PDB entry 8JYE | X-ray diffraction, 2.18 A resolution | chains A and B of the 4 polymer chains in the assembly

# Chain A (and B)
Name: Butyrophilin subfamily 2 member A1
From: Homo sapiens
Notes: chain B of this document is another copy of the same molecule, construct and numbering; everything in this record applies to it too
UniProtKB: Q7KYR7 (BT2A1_HUMAN); numbering as in UniProt (aligned over 316-527)
Chain sequence (218 residues; each row starts with the number of its first residue):
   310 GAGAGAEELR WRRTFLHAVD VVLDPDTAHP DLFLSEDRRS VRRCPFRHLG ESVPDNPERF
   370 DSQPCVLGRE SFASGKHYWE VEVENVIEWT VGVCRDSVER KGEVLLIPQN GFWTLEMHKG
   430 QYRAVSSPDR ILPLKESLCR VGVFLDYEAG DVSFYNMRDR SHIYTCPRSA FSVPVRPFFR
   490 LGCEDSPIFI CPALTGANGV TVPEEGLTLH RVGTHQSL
Disordered / not traced: 310-321, 522-527
Construct notes: expression tag (310-315)
Small-molecule neighbours: HMBPP (H6P; (2E)-4-hydroxy-3-methylbut-2-en-1-yl trihydrogen diphosphate): Gly508, Val509, Thr510, Val511
What the authors report for this chain:
  - binding site for HMBPP: Arg477, Thr510, Val511
  - mutagenesis - D455G/E457R: decreased signaling in response to HMBPP
  - mutagenesis - H471G/I472A/Y473A: decreased signaling in response to zoledronate
  - mutagenesis - R449A/R469A: decreased binding to Butyrophilin subfamily 2 member A1 (chain A)
  - mutagenesis - R449A/R469A: abolished signaling in response to zoledronate

# Chain A / chain B interface
Residue-residue contacts - 99 pairs, chain A then chain B:
  Phe324(A) with His326(B)
  Leu325(A) with Leu325(B); His326(B); Ala327(B), hydrogen bond (backbone-backbone); Leu503(B)
  His326(A) with Phe324(B); Leu325(B)
  Ala327(A) with Leu325(B), hydrogen bond (backbone-backbone); Tyr387(B), hydrophobic
  Tyr387(A) with Ala327(B), hydrophobic; Tyr387(B), hydrogen bond; Leu503(B), hydrophobic
  Glu389(A) with Arg469(B), salt bridge
  Arg439(A) with Glu513(B); Glu514(B), hydrogen bond (side chain-backbone)
  Leu441(A) with Thr517(B)
  Pro442(A) with Leu518(B), hydrophobic
  Leu443(A) with Leu518(B), hydrophobic
  Arg449(A) with Met466(B), hydrogen bond (side chain-backbone); Arg467(B), hydrogen bond (side chain-backbone); Arg469(B)
  Phe453(A) with Leu503(B); Thr504(B); Gly505(B)
  Asp460(A) with Gly505(B); Ala506(B), hydrogen bond (side chain-backbone)
  Ser462(A) with Gly505(B); Ala506(B)
  Tyr464(A) with Leu503(B), hydrophobic; Thr504(B); Gly505(B), hydrogen bond (side chain-backbone)
  Met466(A) with Arg449(B), hydrogen bond (backbone-side chain)
  Arg467(A) with Arg449(B), hydrogen bond (backbone-side chain)
  Arg469(A) with Glu389(B), salt bridge; Arg449(B); Cys500(B); Pro501(B), hydrogen bond (side chain-backbone); Leu503(B)
  Ser470(A) with Arg520(B)
  His471(A) with Leu516(B); Leu518(B); His519(B), hydrogen bond (side chain-backbone); Arg520(B), hydrogen bond (backbone-side chain)
  Ile472(A) with Thr517(B); Leu518(B), hydrogen bond (backbone-backbone)
  Tyr473(A) with Glu514(B), hydrogen bond (side chain-backbone); Gly515(B); Leu516(B); Thr517(B)
  Thr474(A) with Ala506(B); Gly515(B); Leu516(B), hydrogen bond (backbone-backbone)
  Cys475(A) with Val511(B)
  Pro476(A) with Val511(B), hydrophobic; Glu513(B); Gly515(B)
  Arg477(A) with Ala506(B), hydrogen bond (side chain-backbone); Val509(B), hydrogen bond (side chain-backbone); Val511(B)
  Cys500(A) with Arg469(B)
  Pro501(A) with Arg469(B), hydrogen bond (backbone-side chain)
  Leu503(A) with Leu325(B); Tyr387(B), hydrophobic; Phe453(B); Tyr464(B), hydrophobic; Arg469(B)
  Thr504(A) with Phe453(B); Tyr464(B)
  Gly505(A) with Phe453(B); Asp460(B); Ser462(B); Tyr464(B), hydrogen bond (backbone-side chain)
  Ala506(A) with Asp460(B), hydrogen bond (backbone-side chain); Ser462(B); Thr474(B); Arg477(B), hydrogen bond (backbone-side chain)
  Val509(A) with Arg477(B), hydrogen bond (backbone-side chain)
  Val511(A) with Cys475(B); Arg477(B)
  Glu513(A) with Arg439(B); Pro476(B)
  Glu514(A) with Arg439(B), hydrogen bond (backbone-side chain); Tyr473(B), hydrogen bond (backbone-side chain)
  Gly515(A) with Tyr473(B); Thr474(B); Pro476(B)
  Leu516(A) with His471(B); Tyr473(B); Thr474(B), hydrogen bond (backbone-backbone)
  Thr517(A) with Leu441(B); Ile472(B); Tyr473(B)
  Leu518(A) with Pro442(B), hydrophobic; Leu443(B), hydrophobic; His471(B); Ile472(B), hydrogen bond (backbone-backbone)
  His519(A) with His471(B), hydrogen bond (backbone-side chain)
  Arg520(A) with Ser470(B); His471(B), hydrogen bond (side chain-backbone)
Interface residues without a listed pair, chain A (46 interface residues in all): Asp468, Ala502, Asn507, Pro512
Interface residues without a listed pair, chain B (47 interface residues in all): His386, Asp468, Ala502, Asn507, Pro512

# In short
46 residues of chain A face 47 of chain B across their interface, with 29 hydrogen bonds and 2 salt bridges.
Polar pairs include Glu389(A)-Arg469(B), Tyr387(A)-Tyr387(B) and Arg439(A)-Glu514(B). From the paper: a
binding site for HMBPP at Arg477(A), Thr510(A) and Val511(A); D455G/E457R of chain A reduce signaling in
response to HMBPP; 3 substitutions were tested in all.
Both chains are Butyrophilin subfamily 2 member A1 (Homo sapiens). Entry 8JYE (Crystal Structure of
Intracellular B30.2 Domain of BTN3A1 and BTN2A1 in Complex with HMBPP) was determined by X-ray diffraction
together with 8JYC from the same study.
